Entry 8G6I (electron microscopy, 4.23 A resolution (low resolution: residue-level contacts below are approximate; hydrogen-bond / salt-bridge calls are withheld)); this record covers chains A and C of the 3 polymer chains in the assembly.

# Chain A
Protein: Coagulation factor VIII chimera from human and pig
From: Sus scrofa
Reference sequence: chimeric construct of P12263, P00451: residues -18 to 386 from P12263 (FA8_PIG) positions 1-405 (UniProt number = residue number + 19); residues 387-1626 from P00451 positions 406-761 (offset varies); residues 1637-2019 from P12263 (FA8_PIG) positions 1438-1820 (UniProt number = residue number - 199); residues 2020-2332 from P00451 positions 2039-2351 (UniProt number = residue number + 19)
Amino-acid sequence (1467 residues; each row starts with the number of its first residue; note: 884 numbers in that range are skipped by the numbering (no residue carries them; nothing is unmodelled there); numbers below 1 keep their minus sign (Met-18 is residue -18)):
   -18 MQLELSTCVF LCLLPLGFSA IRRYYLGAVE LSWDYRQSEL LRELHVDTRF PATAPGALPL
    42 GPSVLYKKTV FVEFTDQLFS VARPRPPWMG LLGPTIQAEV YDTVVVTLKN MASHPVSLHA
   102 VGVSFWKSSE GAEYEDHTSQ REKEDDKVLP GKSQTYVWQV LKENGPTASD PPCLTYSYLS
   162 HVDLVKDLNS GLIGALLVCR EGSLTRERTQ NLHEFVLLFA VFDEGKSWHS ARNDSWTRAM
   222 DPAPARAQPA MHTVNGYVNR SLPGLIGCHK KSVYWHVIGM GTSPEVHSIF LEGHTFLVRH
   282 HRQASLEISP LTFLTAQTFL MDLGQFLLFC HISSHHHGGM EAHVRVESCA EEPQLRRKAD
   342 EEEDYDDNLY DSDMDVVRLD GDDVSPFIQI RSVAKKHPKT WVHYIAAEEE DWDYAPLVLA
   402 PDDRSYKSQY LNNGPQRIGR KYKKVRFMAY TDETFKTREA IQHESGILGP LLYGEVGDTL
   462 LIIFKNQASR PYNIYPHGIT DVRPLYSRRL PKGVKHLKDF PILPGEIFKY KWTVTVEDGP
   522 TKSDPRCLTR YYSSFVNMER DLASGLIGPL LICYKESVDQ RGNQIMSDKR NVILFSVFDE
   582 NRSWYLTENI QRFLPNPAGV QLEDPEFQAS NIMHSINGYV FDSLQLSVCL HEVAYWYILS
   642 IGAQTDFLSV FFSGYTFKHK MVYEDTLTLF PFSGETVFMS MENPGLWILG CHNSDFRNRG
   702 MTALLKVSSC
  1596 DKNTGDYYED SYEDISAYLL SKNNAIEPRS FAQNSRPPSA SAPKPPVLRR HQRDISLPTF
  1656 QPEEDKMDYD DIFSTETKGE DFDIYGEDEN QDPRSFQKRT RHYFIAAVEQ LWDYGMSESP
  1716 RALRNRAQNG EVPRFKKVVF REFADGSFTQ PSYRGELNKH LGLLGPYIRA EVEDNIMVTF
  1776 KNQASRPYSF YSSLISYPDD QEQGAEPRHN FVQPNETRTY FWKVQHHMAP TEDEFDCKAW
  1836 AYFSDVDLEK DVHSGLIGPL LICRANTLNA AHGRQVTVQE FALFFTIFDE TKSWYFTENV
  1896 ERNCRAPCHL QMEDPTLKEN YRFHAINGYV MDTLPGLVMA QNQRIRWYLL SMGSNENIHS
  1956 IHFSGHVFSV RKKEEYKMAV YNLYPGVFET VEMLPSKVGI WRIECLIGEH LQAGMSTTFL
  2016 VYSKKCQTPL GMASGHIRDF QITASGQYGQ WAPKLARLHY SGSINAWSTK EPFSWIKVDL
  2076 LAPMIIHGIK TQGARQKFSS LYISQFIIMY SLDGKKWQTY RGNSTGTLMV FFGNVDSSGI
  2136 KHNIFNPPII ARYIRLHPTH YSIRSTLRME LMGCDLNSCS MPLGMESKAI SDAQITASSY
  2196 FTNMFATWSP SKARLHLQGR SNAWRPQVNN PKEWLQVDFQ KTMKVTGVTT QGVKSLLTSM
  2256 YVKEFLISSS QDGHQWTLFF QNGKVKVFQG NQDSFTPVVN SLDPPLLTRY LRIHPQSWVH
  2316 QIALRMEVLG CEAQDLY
Unresolved in the structure: -18 to 0, 20-36, 213-225, 333-376, 558-567, 1596-1692, 1715-1726, 1899-1911, 2330-2332
Construct notes: linker (1627-1636)
Disulfide bonds: Cys154-Cys180, Cys249-Cys330, Cys528-Cys554, Cys630-Cys711, Cys1832-Cys1858, Cys2021-Cys2169, Cys2174-Cys2326
Covalently attached groups: N-acetylglucosamine (NAG) linked to Asn240, Asn1810

# Chain C
Protein: NB33 heavy chain
From: Homo sapiens
Amino-acid sequence (215 residues; each row starts with the number of its first residue):
     1 EVQLVESGGG VVQPGRSLRL SCVDSGLTFS SYGMHWVRQA PGAGLEWVAV ISYDGNDKYY
    61 ADSVKGRFAI SRDNAKNTLY LQMNSLTIED TAVYYCAKDL IESNIAEAFW GQGTLVTVSS
   121 KGPSVFPLAP CSRSTSESTA ALGCLVKDYF PEPVTVSWNS GALTSGVHTF PAVLQSSGLY
   181 SLSSVVTVPS SSLGTATYTC NVDHKPSNTK VDKRV
Disulfide bonds: Cys22-Cys96, Cys144-Cys200

# How chain A and chain C interact
Residue-residue contacts - 10 pairs, chain A then chain C:
  Arg2090(A) - Tyr32(C)
  Lys2092(A) - Asp99(C)
  Lys2092(A) - Leu100(C)
  Phe2093(A) - Ser30(C)
  Phe2093(A) - Tyr32(C)
  Phe2093(A) - Gly55(C)
  Phe2093(A) - Lys98(C)
  Ser2094(A) - Ile101(C)
  Ile2158(A) - Ile101(C)
  Ile2158(A) - Glu102(C)
Interface features reported in the paper:
  - pairs named by the authors: Arg2090(A)-Tyr32(C), Phe2093(A)-Tyr32(C) (hydrophobic contact)
  - epitope / paratope residues, chain A: Arg2090(A), Lys2092(A), Phe2093(A), Ile2158(A)
  - epitope / paratope residues, chain C: Tyr32(C)

# Summary
5 residues of chain A face 8 of chain C across their interface. The authors report a contact between
Arg2090(A) and Tyr32(C); a hydrophobic contact between Phe2093(A) and Tyr32(C). Covalently linked
N-acetylglucosamine: at Asn240(A) and Asn1810(A). The paper reports epitope/paratope residues Arg2090(A),
Lys2092(A) and Tyr32(C) among others.
Chain A is Coagulation factor VIII chimera from human and pig (Sus scrofa) and chain C is NB33 heavy chain
(Homo sapiens); the structure, Coagulation factor VIII bound to a patient-derived anti-C1 domain antibody
inhibitor, was determined by electron microscopy.
